Entry 4ZTT (X-ray diffraction, 1.83 A resolution); this record covers chains D and E of the 6 polymer chains in the assembly.

# Chain D (and E)
Protein: ferritin
From: Escherichia coli DH1
Notes: EC 1.16.3.2; chain E of this document is another copy of the same molecule, construct and numbering; everything in this record applies to it too
Reference sequence: C3T582 (C3T582_ECOLX); numbering as in UniProt (aligned over 2-165)
Amino-acid sequence (166 residues; each row starts with the number of its first residue; numbering starts at 0):
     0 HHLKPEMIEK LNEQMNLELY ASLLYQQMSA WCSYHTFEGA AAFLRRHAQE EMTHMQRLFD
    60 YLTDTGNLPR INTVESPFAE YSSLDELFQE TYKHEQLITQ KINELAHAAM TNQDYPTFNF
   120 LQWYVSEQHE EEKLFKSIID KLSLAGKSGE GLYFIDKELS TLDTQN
Disordered / not traced: 0-1, 164-165 (chain E: 0, 164-165)
Construct notes: expression tag (0-1); engineered mutation Ala20 (Ser in C3T582)
Metal / ion sites: Fe ion site 1: Glu17, Glu50, His53 (together with hydroxide ion, peroxide ion); Fe ion site 2: Glu50, Glu94, Glu130 (together with peroxide ion)
Small-molecule neighbours:
  - hydroxide ion (OH): Glu17, Glu50, His53, Ile97, Tyr123, Glu126, Gln127
  - peroxide ion (PER): Glu17, Glu50, His53, Glu94, Ile97, Glu126, Gln127, Glu130

# Chain D / chain E interface
Pairs across the interface (16; chain D residue first):
  Asn102(D) with Tyr114(E); Pro115(E)
  Ala105(D) with Tyr114(E), hydrophobic
  His106(D) with Gln112(E); Tyr114(E), hydrogen bond
  Met109(D) with Met109(E), hydrophobic; Tyr114(E), hydrophobic
  Phe117(D) with Tyr114(E), hydrophobic
  Gln121(D) with Asn118(E), hydrogen bond
  Val124(D) with Tyr114(E); Pro115(E), hydrophobic; Asn118(E)
  Ser125(D) with Asn118(E)
  His128(D) with Tyr60(E); Asp63(E), salt bridge
  Lys132(D) with Asp63(E), salt bridge
Other interface residues (no listed pair), chain E (9 interface residues in all): Thr64, Phe117

# Overview
The interface between chain D and chain E involves 10 residues on one side and 9 on the other; the contacts
include 2 hydrogen bonds and 2 salt bridges. Polar pairs include His128(D)-Asp63(E), Lys132(D)-Asp63(E) and
His106(D)-Tyr114(E). Chain D binds peroxide ion and hydroxide ion.
Both chains are ferritin (Escherichia coli DH1). Entry 4ZTT (Crystal structures of ferritin mutants reveal
diferric-peroxo intermediates) was determined by X-ray diffraction, deposited together with 5C6F and 4XGS.
